5G5P - chains A and B of the 6 polymer chains in the assembly; structure by electron microscopy, 5.30 A resolution (low resolution: residue-level contacts below are approximate; hydrogen-bond / salt-bridge calls are withheld).

[Chain A]
Name: Nuclear mRNA export protein SAC3
Source organism: Saccharomyces cerevisiae
UniProt: P46674 (SAC3_YEAST); residues 1-805 here = UniProt positions 1-805
Sequence (805 residues; each row starts with the number of its first residue):
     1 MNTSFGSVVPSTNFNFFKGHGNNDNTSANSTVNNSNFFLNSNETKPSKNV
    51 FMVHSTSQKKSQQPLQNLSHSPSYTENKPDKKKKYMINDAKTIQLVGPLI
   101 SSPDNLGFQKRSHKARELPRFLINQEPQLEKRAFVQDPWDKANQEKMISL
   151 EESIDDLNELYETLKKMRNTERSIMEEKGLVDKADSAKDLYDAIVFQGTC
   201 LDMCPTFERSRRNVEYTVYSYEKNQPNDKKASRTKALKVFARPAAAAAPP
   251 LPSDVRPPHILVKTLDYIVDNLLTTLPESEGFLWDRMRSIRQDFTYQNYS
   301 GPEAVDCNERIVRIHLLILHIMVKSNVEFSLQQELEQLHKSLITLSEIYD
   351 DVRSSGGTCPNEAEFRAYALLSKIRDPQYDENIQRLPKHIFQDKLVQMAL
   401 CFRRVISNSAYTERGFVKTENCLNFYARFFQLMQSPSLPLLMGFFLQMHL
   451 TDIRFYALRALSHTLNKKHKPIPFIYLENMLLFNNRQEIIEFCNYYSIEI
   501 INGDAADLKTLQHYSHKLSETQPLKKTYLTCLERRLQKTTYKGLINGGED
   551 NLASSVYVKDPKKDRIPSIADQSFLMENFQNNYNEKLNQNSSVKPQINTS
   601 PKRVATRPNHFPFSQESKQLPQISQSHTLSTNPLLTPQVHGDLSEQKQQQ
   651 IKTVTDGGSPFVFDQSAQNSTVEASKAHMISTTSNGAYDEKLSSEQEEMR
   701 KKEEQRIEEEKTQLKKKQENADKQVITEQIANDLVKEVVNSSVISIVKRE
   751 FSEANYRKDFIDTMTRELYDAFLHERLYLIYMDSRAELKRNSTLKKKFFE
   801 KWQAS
Unresolved in the structure: 1-253, 548-805

[Chain B]
Name: Nuclear mRNA export protein THP1
Source organism: Saccharomyces cerevisiae
UniProt: Q08231 (THP1_YEAST); numbering as in UniProt (aligned over 1-455)
Sequence (455 residues; each row starts with the number of its first residue):
     1 MDMANQLLDELAHGNFSHLTLNLSQNGREIAILQKQLTGFDDKQLETFVE
    51 QHPAMPNDTRFKIMCTSFLNYARDVDPWSAWSSSDLIFEFYQCLINCLIN
   101 DNAPHIEMLIPVATRETEFIINLAGKLDSFHLQLHTRSHQFLSHISSILS
   151 RLFNSIKPPRGNASSTNIPGKQRILLYLVNKLNNIYFRIESPQLCSNIFK
   201 NFQPKSMLAHFNEYQLDQQIEYRYLLGRYYLLNSQVHNAFVQFNEAFQSL
   251 LNLPLTNQAITRNGTRILNYMIPTGLILGKMVKWGPLRPFLSQETIDNWS
   301 VLYKHVRYGNIQGVSLWLRQNERHLCARQLLIVLLEKLPMVTYRNLIKTV
   351 IKSWTTEWGQNKLPYSLIERVLQLSIGPTFEDPGAQEITIYNGIHSPKNV
   401 ENVLVTLINLGLLRANCFPQLQLCVVKKTTMIQEIVPPVNERITKMFPAH
   451 SHVLW

[Interface between chain A and chain B]
Residue-residue contacts (83; chain A residue first):
  Ser354(A) - His131(B)
  Ser354(A) - Leu132(B)
  Ser354(A) - Ser138(B)
  Ser355(A) - Leu132(B)
  Pro377(A) - Leu232(B)
  Pro377(A) - Asn233(B)
  Gln378(A) - Gln193(B)
  Glu381(A) - Pro192(B)
  Glu381(A) - Gln193(B)
  Glu381(A) - Gln329(B)
  Gln384(A) - Cys326(B)
  Gln384(A) - Gln329(B)
  Gln384(A) - Leu330(B)
  Gln384(A) - Leu331(B)
  Arg385(A) - Glu190(B)
  Arg385(A) - Pro192(B)
  Lys388(A) - Arg323(B)
  Phe391(A) - Arg323(B)
  Phe391(A) - Cys326(B)
  Gln392(A) - Glu322(B)
  Gln392(A) - Arg323(B)
  Gln397(A) - Ile390(B)
  Cys401(A) - Ile390(B)
  Arg404(A) - Ile332(B)
  Arg404(A) - Glu336(B)
  Ser407(A) - Glu336(B)
  Ser409(A) - Phe447(B)
  Val417(A) - Gln235(B)
  Thr419(A) - Asn233(B)
  Thr419(A) - Ser234(B)
  Thr419(A) - Lys337(B)
  Thr419(A) - Phe447(B)
  Glu420(A) - Ser234(B)
  Glu420(A) - Gln235(B)
  Glu420(A) - Val236(B)
  Glu420(A) - His237(B)
  Glu420(A) - Lys337(B)
  Glu420(A) - Phe447(B)
  Asn421(A) - Ile277(B)
  Asn421(A) - Glu336(B)
  Asn421(A) - Lys337(B)
  Asn421(A) - Ile443(B)
  Cys422(A) - Glu336(B)
  Cys422(A) - Lys337(B)
  Cys422(A) - Thr406(B)
  Leu423(A) - Glu336(B)
  Leu423(A) - Ile394(B)
  Leu423(A) - Thr406(B)
  Asn424(A) - Asn402(B)
  Phe425(A) - Ile394(B)
  Phe425(A) - His395(B)
  Phe425(A) - Asn402(B)
  Tyr426(A) - Asn402(B)
  Ala427(A) - Asn399(B)
  Ala427(A) - Asn402(B)
  Arg428(A) - Phe380(B)
  Arg428(A) - Gly393(B)
  Arg428(A) - Ile394(B)
  Gln431(A) - Asn399(B)
  Leu432(A) - Ile388(B)
  Ser435(A) - Phe380(B)
  Ala460(A) - Val405(B)
  Ala460(A) - Asn409(B)
  Leu461(A) - Glu401(B)
  Leu461(A) - Val405(B)
  His463(A) - Asn409(B)
  Thr464(A) - Val405(B)
  Thr464(A) - Ile408(B)
  Thr464(A) - Asn409(B)
  Thr464(A) - Asn416(B)
  Thr464(A) - Cys417(B)
  Leu465(A) - Cys417(B)
  Leu465(A) - Pro419(B)
  Asn466(A) - Asn416(B)
  Asn466(A) - Phe418(B)
  His469(A) - Cys417(B)
  His469(A) - Phe418(B)
  His469(A) - Pro419(B)
  His469(A) - Gln420(B)
  Ile472(A) - Pro419(B)
  Ile472(A) - Gln420(B)
  Pro473(A) - Gln420(B)
  Tyr476(A) - Glu401(B)
Interface residues without a listed pair, chain A (48 interface residues in all): Gly356, Asp380, Met398, Leu400, Arg403, Val405, Lys418, Ser437, Pro471
Interface residues without a listed pair, chain B (53 interface residues in all): Ser191, Leu325, Leu335, Pro339, Met340, Val341, Tyr343, Thr389, Asn392, Leu410, Ala415

[Overview]
48 residues of chain A and 53 residues of chain B are in contact.
Here chain A is Nuclear mRNA export protein SAC3 and chain B is Nuclear mRNA export protein THP1, both from
Saccharomyces cerevisiae. Entry 5G5P (Structure of the Saccharomyces cerevisiae TREX-2 complex) was determined
by electron microscopy together with 5L3T from the same study.
